PDB entry 6I8A | X-ray diffraction, 2.65 A resolution | chains A and T of the 3 polymer chains in the assembly

Chain A:
Protein: DNA polymerase epsilon catalytic subunit A
From: Saccharomyces cerevisiae (strain ATCC 204508 / S288c)
Notes: EC 2.7.7.7
UniProt: P21951 (DPOE_YEAST); numbering as in UniProt (aligned over 1-1185)
Amino-acid sequence (1190 residues; each row starts with the number of its first residue; numbers below 1 keep their minus sign (Gly-4 is residue -4)):
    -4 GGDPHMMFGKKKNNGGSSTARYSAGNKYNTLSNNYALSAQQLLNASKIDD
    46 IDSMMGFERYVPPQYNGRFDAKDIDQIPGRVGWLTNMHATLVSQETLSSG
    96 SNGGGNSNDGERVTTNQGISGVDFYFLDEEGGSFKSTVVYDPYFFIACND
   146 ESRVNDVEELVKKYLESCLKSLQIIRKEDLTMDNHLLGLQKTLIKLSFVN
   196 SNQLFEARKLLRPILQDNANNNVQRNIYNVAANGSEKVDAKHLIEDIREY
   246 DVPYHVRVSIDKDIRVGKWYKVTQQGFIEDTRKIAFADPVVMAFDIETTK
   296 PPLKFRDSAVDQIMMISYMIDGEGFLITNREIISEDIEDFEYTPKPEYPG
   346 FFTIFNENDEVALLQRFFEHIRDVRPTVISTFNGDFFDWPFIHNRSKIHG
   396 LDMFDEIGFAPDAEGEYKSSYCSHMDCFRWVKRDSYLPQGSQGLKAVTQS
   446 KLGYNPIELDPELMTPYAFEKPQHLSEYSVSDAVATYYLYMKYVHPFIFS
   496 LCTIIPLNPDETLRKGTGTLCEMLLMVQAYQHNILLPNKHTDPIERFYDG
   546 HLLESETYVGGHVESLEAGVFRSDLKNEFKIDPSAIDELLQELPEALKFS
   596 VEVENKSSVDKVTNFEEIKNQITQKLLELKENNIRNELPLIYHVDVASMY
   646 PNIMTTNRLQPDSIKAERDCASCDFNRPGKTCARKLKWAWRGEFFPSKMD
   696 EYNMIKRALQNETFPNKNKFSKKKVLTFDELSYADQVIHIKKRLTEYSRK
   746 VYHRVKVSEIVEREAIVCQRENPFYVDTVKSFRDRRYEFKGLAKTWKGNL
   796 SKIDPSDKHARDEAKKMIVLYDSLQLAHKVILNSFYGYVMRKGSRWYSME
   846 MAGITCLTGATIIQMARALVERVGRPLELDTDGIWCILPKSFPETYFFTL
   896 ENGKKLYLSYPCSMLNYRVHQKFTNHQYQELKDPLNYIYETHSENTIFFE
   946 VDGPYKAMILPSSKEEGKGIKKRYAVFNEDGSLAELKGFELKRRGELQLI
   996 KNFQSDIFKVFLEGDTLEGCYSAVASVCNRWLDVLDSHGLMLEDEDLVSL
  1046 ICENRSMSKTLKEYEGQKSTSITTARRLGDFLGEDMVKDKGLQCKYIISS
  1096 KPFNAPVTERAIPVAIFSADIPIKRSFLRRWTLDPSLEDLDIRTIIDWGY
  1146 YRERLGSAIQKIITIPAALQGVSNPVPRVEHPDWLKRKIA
Unresolved in the structure: -4 to 30, 91-110, 225-232, 663-675, 714-720
Construct notes: expression tag (-4 to 0); engineered mutation Arg301 (Pro in P21951)
Metal / ion sites: Ca2+ site 1: Asp290, Glu292, Asp477; Ca2+ site 2: Val641, Asp877 (together with 2'-deoxyadenosine 5'-triphosphate); Fe ion: Cys677, Cys763
Ligand contacts: 2'-deoxyadenosine 5'-triphosphate (DTP): Asp640, Val641, Ala642, Ser643, Met644, Tyr645, Pro646, Arg781, Lys785, Lys824, Val825, Asn828, Tyr831, Thr876, Asp877
Swiss-Prot annotation at these positions:
  - mutagenesis: Met644 (M644G: Increases rates of C-to-A transversion substitutions; M644I: In POL2-9; temperature-sensitive mutant), Pro710 (P710S: In POL2-18; temperature-sensitive mutant)
Reported in the primary citation:
  - contacts within the chain: Glu292-Arg301 (salt bridge)
  - catalytic residues: Asp290, Glu292, Asp383, Asp477, Asp640, Asp877 (citing earlier work)
  - mutagenesis - P301R: decreased catalytic activity on exonuclease

Chain T:
Molecule: Template DNA
Sequence (16 nucleotides; numbered 1 to 16; the number before each row is that of its first residue):
     1 CTCTTGAACGCGGTTA
Unresolved in the structure: 1

Chain A / chain T interface:
Pairs across the interface - 51 pairs, chain A then chain T:
  Lys510(A) with DT4(T), phosphate contact
  Gly511(A) with DT4(T), hydrogen bond to the phosphate; DT5(T), phosphate contact
  Thr512(A) with DT5(T), base contact
  Gly513(A) with DT5(T), hydrogen bond to the phosphate
  Thr514(A) with DT4(T), hydrogen bond to the phosphate; DT5(T), hydrogen bond to the phosphate
  Thr552(A) with DA7(T), hydrogen bond to the phosphate
  Tyr553(A) with DG6(T), sugar contact; DA7(T), phosphate contact
  Val554(A) with DA7(T), phosphate contact; DA8(T), phosphate contact
  Gly555(A) with DA7(T), hydrogen bond to the phosphate; DA8(T), hydrogen bond to the phosphate
  Gly556(A) with DA8(T), sugar contact
  Val558(A) with DA8(T), phosphate contact; DC9(T), phosphate contact
  Arg686(A) with DA8(T), salt bridge to the phosphate
  Arg744(A) with DA16(T), phosphate contact
  Val825(A) with DT5(T), base contact
  Asn828(A) with DT5(T), base contact
  Ser829(A) with DT5(T), hydrogen bond to the base
  Gly832(A) with DT5(T), base contact; DG6(T), sugar contact
  Met835(A) with DG6(T), sugar contact
  Arg836(A) with DT4(T), base contact; DT5(T), salt bridge to the phosphate
  Lys837(A) with DT4(T), base contact
  Gly838(A) with DT4(T), base contact
  Ile965(A) with DG10(T), phosphate contact; DC11(T), phosphate contact
  Lys966(A) with DC9(T), salt bridge to the phosphate; DG10(T), hydrogen bond to the phosphate
  Lys967(A) with DA8(T), base contact; DC9(T), sugar contact
  Arg968(A) with DG10(T), phosphate contact; DC11(T), salt bridge to the phosphate
  Glu985(A) with DC11(T), sugar contact
  Arg988(A) with DG10(T), base contact
  Lys1063(A) with DT14(T), sugar contact
  Thr1065(A) with DG13(T), sugar contact
  Pro1101(A) with DT14(T), phosphate contact
  Val1102(A) with DG13(T), phosphate contact; DT14(T), phosphate contact
  Thr1103(A) with DG13(T), phosphate contact; DT14(T), hydrogen bond to the phosphate
  Tyr1145(A) with DG12(T), phosphate contact; DG13(T), hydrogen bond to the phosphate
  Arg1149(A) with DG12(T), salt bridge to the phosphate
  Lys1156(A) with DC11(T), salt bridge to the phosphate; DG12(T), salt bridge to the phosphate
Also at the interface, not in a pair above, chain A (41 interface residues in all): Glu409, Arg509, Lys534, Tyr831, Tyr833, Gly964
Also at the interface, not in a pair above, chain T (13 interface residues in all): DC3

Summary:
41 residues of chain A face 13 of chain T across their interface; the contacts include 11 hydrogen bonds and 7
salt bridges. Polar contacts include Ser829(A)-DT5(T), Gly511(A)-DT4(T) and Gly513(A)-DT5(T). Chain A binds
2'-deoxyadenosine 5'-triphosphate. The paper reports catalytic residues Asp290(A), Glu292(A) and Asp383(A)
among others; P301R of chain A reduces catalytic activity on exonuclease.
Chain A is DNA polymerase epsilon catalytic subunit A (Saccharomyces cerevisiae (strain ATCC 204508 / S288c))
and chain T is Template DNA; the structure, The crystal structure of the Pol2 catalytic domain of DNA
polymerase epsilon carrying a P301R substitution, was determined by X-ray diffraction together with 6FWK and
6G0A from the same study.
